Entry 6XZP (electron microscopy, 3.30 A resolution); this record covers chains BP1 and CP1 of the 8 polymer chains in the assembly.

[Chain BP1]
Name: RNA-directed RNA polymerase catalytic subunit
From: Influenza C virus (strain C/Johannesburg/1/1966)
Notes: EC 2.7.7.48
Reference sequence: Q9IMP4 (RDRP_INCJH); residue numbers follow UniProt; this construct covers 1-754
Chain sequence (754 residues; numbered 1 to 754; the number before each row is that of its first residue):
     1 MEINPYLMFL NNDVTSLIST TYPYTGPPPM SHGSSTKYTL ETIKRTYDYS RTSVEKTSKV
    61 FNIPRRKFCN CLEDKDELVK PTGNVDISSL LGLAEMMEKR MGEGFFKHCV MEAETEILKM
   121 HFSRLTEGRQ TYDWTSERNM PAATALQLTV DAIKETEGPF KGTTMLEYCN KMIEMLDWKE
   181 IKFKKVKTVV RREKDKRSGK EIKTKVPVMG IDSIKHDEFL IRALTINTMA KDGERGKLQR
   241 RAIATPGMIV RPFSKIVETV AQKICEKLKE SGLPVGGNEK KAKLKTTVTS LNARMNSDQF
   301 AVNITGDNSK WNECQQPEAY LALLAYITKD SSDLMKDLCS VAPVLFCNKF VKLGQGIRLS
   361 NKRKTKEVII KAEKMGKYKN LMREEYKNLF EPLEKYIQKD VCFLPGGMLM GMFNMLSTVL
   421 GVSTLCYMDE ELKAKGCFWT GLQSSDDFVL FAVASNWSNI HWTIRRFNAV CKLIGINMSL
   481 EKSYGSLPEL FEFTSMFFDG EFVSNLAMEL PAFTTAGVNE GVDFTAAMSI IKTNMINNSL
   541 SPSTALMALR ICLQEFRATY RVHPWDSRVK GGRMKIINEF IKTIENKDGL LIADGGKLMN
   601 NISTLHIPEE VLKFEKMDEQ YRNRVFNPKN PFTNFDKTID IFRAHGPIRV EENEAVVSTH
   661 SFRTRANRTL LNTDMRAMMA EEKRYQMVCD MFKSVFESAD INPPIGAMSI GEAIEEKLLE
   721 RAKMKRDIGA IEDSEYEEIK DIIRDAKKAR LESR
Disordered / not traced: 31-34, 187-210, 636-651
UniProt features mapped onto this chain:
  - region: R251 to E258 (Promoter-binding site)
  - motif (Nuclear localization signal): V189 to R197, K205 to E218

[Chain CP1]
Name: Polymerase basic protein 2
From: Influenza C virus (strain C/Johannesburg/1/1966)
Reference sequence: Q9IMP3 (PB2_INCJH); residue numbers follow UniProt; this construct covers 1-774
Chain sequence (920 residues; row label = number of the first residue in the row):
     1 MSLLLTIAKE YKRLCQDAKA AQMMTVGTVS NYTTFKKWTT SRKEKNPSLR MRWAMSSKFP
    61 IIANKRMLEE AQIPKEHNNV ALWEDTEDVS KRDHVLASAS CINYWNFCGP CVNNSEVIKE
   121 VYKSRFGRLE RRKEIMWKEL RFTLVDRQRR RVDTQPVEQR LRTGEIKDLQ MWTLFEDEAP
   181 LASKFILDNY GLVKEMRSKF ANKPLNKEVV AHMLEKQFNP ESRFLPVFGA IRPERMELIH
   241 ALGGETWIQE ANTAGISNVD QRKNDIRAVC RKVCLAANAS IMNAKSKLVE YIKSTSMRIG
   301 ETERKLEELI LETDDVSPEV TLCKSALGGQ LGKTLSFGPM LLKKISGSGV KVKDTVYIQG
   361 VRAVQFEYWS EQEEFYGEYK SATALFSRKE RSLEWITIGG GINEDRKRLL AMCMIFCRDG
   421 DYFKDAPATI TMADLSTKLG REIPYQYVMM NWIQKSEDNL EALLYSRGIV ETNPGKMGSS
   481 MGIDGSKRAI KSLRAVTIQS GKIDMPESKE KIHLELSDNL EAFDSSGRIV ATILDLPSDK
   541 KVTFQDVSFQ HPDLAVLRDE KTAITKGYEA LIKRLGTGDN DIPSLIAKKD YLSLYNLPEV
   601 KLMAPLIRPN RKGVYSRVAR KLVSTQVTTG HYSLHELIKV LPFTYFAPKQ GMFEGRLFFS
   661 NDSFVEPGVN NNVFSWSKAD SSKIYCHGIA IRVPLVVGDE HMDTSLALLE GFSVCENDPR
   721 APMVTRQDLI DVGFGQKVRL FVGQGSVRTF KRTASQRAAS SDVNKNVKKI KMSNENLYFQ
   781 GELKTAALAQ HDEAVDNKFN KEQQNAFYEI LHLPNLNEEQ RNAFIQSLKD DPSQSANLLA
   841 EAKKLNDAQA PKVDNKFNKE QQNAFYEILH LPNLNEEQRN AFIQSLKADP SQSANLLAEA
   901 KKLNGAQAPK VDANSAGKST
Disordered / not traced: 773-920
Differences from the reference sequence: expression tag (775-920)

[How chain BP1 and chain CP1 interact]
Residue-residue contacts - 205 pairs, chain BP1 then chain CP1:
  H121(BP1) with T34(CP1)
  S123(BP1) with K37(CP1), hydrogen bond
  T126(BP1) with K37(CP1)
  A143(BP1) with W38(CP1)
  Q147(BP1) with W38(CP1)
  K184(BP1) with K19(CP1)
  E266(BP1) with K509(CP1), salt bridge
  N278(BP1) with R149(CP1); F224(CP1), hydrogen bond (side chain-backbone); P226(CP1)
  E279(BP1) with F224(CP1); E507(CP1)
  K281(BP1) with R149(CP1)
  A282(BP1) with D504(CP1)
  T286(BP1) with D504(CP1)
  T289(BP1) with L385(CP1)
  S290(BP1) with E374(CP1); W395(CP1)
  A293(BP1) with W395(CP1); T397(CP1)
  R294(BP1) with W395(CP1)
  T515(BP1) with S48(CP1)
  A516(BP1) with P47(CP1); S48(CP1), hydrogen bond (backbone-backbone)
  G517(BP1) with P47(CP1); M51(CP1)
  V518(BP1) with M51(CP1)
  N519(BP1) with M51(CP1)
  K532(BP1) with H240(CP1)
  M535(BP1) with H240(CP1)
  I536(BP1) with R147(CP1), hydrogen bond (backbone-side chain); P226(CP1); I239(CP1), hydrophobic; H240(CP1)
  N537(BP1) with L225(CP1)
  S539(BP1) with E245(CP1)
  A558(BP1) with R52(CP1)
  T559(BP1) with R52(CP1)
  Y560(BP1) with M51(CP1); M55(CP1), hydrophobic
  R561(BP1) with R52(CP1); S56(CP1), hydrogen bond
  R573(BP1) with N103(CP1), hydrogen bond
  K575(BP1) with N78(CP1), hydrogen bond (side chain-backbone); N79(CP1)
  I576(BP1) with N103(CP1)
  I577(BP1) with N103(CP1); F107(CP1), hydrophobic
  F580(BP1) with F107(CP1), hydrophobic; C108(CP1), hydrophobic
  A593(BP1) with N103(CP1)
  D594(BP1) with N103(CP1); N106(CP1), hydrogen bond; F107(CP1)
  I602(BP1) with H240(CP1), hydrogen bond (backbone-side chain)
  S603(BP1) with R132(CP1), hydrogen bond (backbone-side chain); W137(CP1); A241(CP1)
  T604(BP1) with R132(CP1)
  H606(BP1) with R128(CP1), hydrogen bond (backbone-side chain); E237(CP1); L238(CP1); H240(CP1)
  I607(BP1) with L129(CP1), hydrophobic
  V611(BP1) with F126(CP1), hydrophobic
  L612(BP1) with L129(CP1), hydrophobic
  F614(BP1) with K119(CP1)
  E615(BP1) with K133(CP1), salt bridge
  Y621(BP1) with N106(CP1)
  N623(BP1) with V112(CP1); N113(CP1); N114(CP1), hydrogen bond (side chain-backbone); S115(CP1)
  R624(BP1) with W105(CP1); N106(CP1); F107(CP1); G109(CP1)
  F626(BP1) with S115(CP1)
  N627(BP1) with W105(CP1); V112(CP1)
  P628(BP1) with P204(CP1)
  K629(BP1) with M67(CP1); W105(CP1); P204(CP1); L205(CP1)
  N630(BP1) with M67(CP1)
  P631(BP1) with N64(CP1); M67(CP1); W105(CP1)
  F632(BP1) with I61(CP1), hydrophobic; A63(CP1), hydrophobic; I102(CP1), hydrophobic
  F635(BP1) with E208(CP1); V209(CP1), hydrophobic; H212(CP1)
  N653(BP1) with K216(CP1)
  A655(BP1) with Y122(CP1); M213(CP1)
  V656(BP1) with Y122(CP1)
  V657(BP1) with Y122(CP1), hydrogen bond (backbone-side chain); V209(CP1), hydrophobic
  T659(BP1) with I102(CP1); N106(CP1)
  H660(BP1) with I102(CP1)
  F662(BP1) with M55(CP1), hydrophobic; I61(CP1), hydrophobic
  R663(BP1) with I62(CP1)
  R665(BP1) with P60(CP1), hydrogen bond (backbone-backbone); I62(CP1); L96(CP1)
  A666(BP1) with D88(CP1)
  R668(BP1) with E87(CP1); L96(CP1)
  E681(BP1) with K19(CP1), salt bridge
  E682(BP1) with T39(CP1), hydrogen bond; T40(CP1), hydrogen bond (side chain-backbone); S41(CP1)
  K683(BP1) with R92(CP1)
  R684(BP1) with D17(CP1), salt bridge; K19(CP1); M23(CP1)
  Y685(BP1) with M23(CP1), hydrophobic; W38(CP1), hydrophobic
  Q686(BP1) with T39(CP1); T40(CP1)
  V688(BP1) with L14(CP1), hydrophobic; M23(CP1), hydrophobic; M24(CP1), hydrophobic
  C689(BP1) with Y32(CP1); F35(CP1), hydrophobic; K36(CP1)
  M691(BP1) with Y11(CP1), hydrophobic; L14(CP1), hydrophobic; M24(CP1), hydrophobic
  F692(BP1) with Y32(CP1), hydrophobic
  K693(BP1) with Y32(CP1)
  S694(BP1) with I7(CP1)
  V695(BP1) with E178(CP1)
  F696(BP1) with E178(CP1)
  E697(BP1) with F175(CP1); E178(CP1), hydrogen bond (backbone-side chain); K207(CP1), salt bridge
  S698(BP1) with M171(CP1); F175(CP1); E178(CP1), hydrogen bond; Q744(CP1), hydrogen bond
  A699(BP1) with Y32(CP1), hydrophobic
  D700(BP1) with Y32(CP1), hydrogen bond
  I701(BP1) with K167(CP1), hydrogen bond (backbone-side chain); Q170(CP1); E208(CP1); A211(CP1), hydrophobic; H212(CP1)
  N702(BP1) with M171(CP1); Q744(CP1)
  P704(BP1) with V29(CP1), hydrophobic; S30(CP1), hydrogen bond (backbone-side chain); T33(CP1); Q744(CP1)
  I705(BP1) with V29(CP1); S30(CP1); Q744(CP1); S746(CP1)
  G706(BP1) with T28(CP1), hydrogen bond (backbone-side chain); G745(CP1); S746(CP1)
  A707(BP1) with G745(CP1), hydrogen bond (backbone-backbone)
  M708(BP1) with T28(CP1), hydrogen bond (backbone-side chain); V29(CP1), hydrogen bond (backbone-backbone); G745(CP1), hydrogen bond (backbone-backbone); S746(CP1), hydrogen bond (side chain-backbone); V747(CP1), hydrophobic
  S709(BP1) with M24(CP1); T25(CP1); G27(CP1); V29(CP1)
  I710(BP1) with M24(CP1), hydrogen bond (backbone-backbone)
  G711(BP1) with Y11(CP1); M24(CP1), hydrogen bond (backbone-backbone)
  A713(BP1) with G745(CP1)
  I714(BP1) with Y11(CP1), hydrophobic
  E715(BP1) with Y11(CP1), hydrogen bond
  E716(BP1) with M723(CP1)
  K717(BP1) with D177(CP1), hydrogen bond (side chain-backbone)
  E720(BP1) with T725(CP1); F741(CP1)
  R721(BP1) with D177(CP1), salt bridge; E178(CP1), salt bridge
  K723(BP1) with M723(CP1), hydrogen bond (side chain-backbone)
  M724(BP1) with T725(CP1); Q727(CP1)
  K725(BP1) with M1(CP1)
  D727(BP1) with D728(CP1)
  E735(BP1) with M1(CP1); S2(CP1)
  I739(BP1) with L5(CP1), hydrophobic
  I742(BP1) with L5(CP1), hydrophobic; A8(CP1); K12(CP1)
  A746(BP1) with Y11(CP1), hydrophobic; K12(CP1); C15(CP1)
  R750(BP1) with Y11(CP1), hydrogen bond; T25(CP1), hydrogen bond
  S753(BP1) with A21(CP1)
Also at the interface, not in a pair above, chain BP1 (142 interface residues in all): R124, T144, L146, V150, P159, K161, K267, K269, K285, S297, P542, G572, E579, L590, L605, P608, R622, V625, E654, T664, N667, L671, M687, P703, L718, A722, E738, D745, R754
Also at the interface, not in a pair above, chain CP1 (142 interface residues in all): L4, K9, E10, A18, A20, Q22, V26, A54, L68, H77, V80, V89, S90, A97, A99, S100, C101, Y104, P110, C111, E116, I118, R125, W247, I345, S346, K476, T497, Q499, K502, I503, E510, V724, G743

[Summary]
Chain BP1 and chain CP1 each contribute 142 residues to their interface, with 35 hydrogen bonds and 7 salt
bridges. Among the polar pairs are E266(BP1)-K509(CP1), E615(BP1)-K133(CP1) and E681(BP1)-K19(CP1).
Here chain BP1 is RNA-directed RNA polymerase catalytic subunit and chain CP1 is Polymerase basic protein 2,
both from Influenza C virus (strain C/Johannesburg/1/1966). Entry 6XZP (Influenza C virus polymerase in
complex with chicken ANP32A - Subclass 4) was determined by electron microscopy together with 6XZD, 6XZG,
6XZQ, 6XZR and 6Y0C from the same study.
